7PG3 - chains B and E of the 8 polymer chains in the assembly; structure by electron microscopy, 7.30 A resolution (low resolution: residue-level contacts below are approximate; hydrogen-bond / salt-bridge calls are withheld).

[Chain B]
Name: Isoform Short of Insulin receptor
From: Homo sapiens
Notes: EC 2.7.10.1
UniProtKB: P06213 (INSR_HUMAN), isoform P06213-2; residues -26 to 1343 here correspond to UniProt positions 1-1370 (UniProt number = residue number + 27)
Chain sequence (1382 residues; each row starts with the number of its first residue; numbers below 1 keep their minus sign (Met-26 is residue -26)):
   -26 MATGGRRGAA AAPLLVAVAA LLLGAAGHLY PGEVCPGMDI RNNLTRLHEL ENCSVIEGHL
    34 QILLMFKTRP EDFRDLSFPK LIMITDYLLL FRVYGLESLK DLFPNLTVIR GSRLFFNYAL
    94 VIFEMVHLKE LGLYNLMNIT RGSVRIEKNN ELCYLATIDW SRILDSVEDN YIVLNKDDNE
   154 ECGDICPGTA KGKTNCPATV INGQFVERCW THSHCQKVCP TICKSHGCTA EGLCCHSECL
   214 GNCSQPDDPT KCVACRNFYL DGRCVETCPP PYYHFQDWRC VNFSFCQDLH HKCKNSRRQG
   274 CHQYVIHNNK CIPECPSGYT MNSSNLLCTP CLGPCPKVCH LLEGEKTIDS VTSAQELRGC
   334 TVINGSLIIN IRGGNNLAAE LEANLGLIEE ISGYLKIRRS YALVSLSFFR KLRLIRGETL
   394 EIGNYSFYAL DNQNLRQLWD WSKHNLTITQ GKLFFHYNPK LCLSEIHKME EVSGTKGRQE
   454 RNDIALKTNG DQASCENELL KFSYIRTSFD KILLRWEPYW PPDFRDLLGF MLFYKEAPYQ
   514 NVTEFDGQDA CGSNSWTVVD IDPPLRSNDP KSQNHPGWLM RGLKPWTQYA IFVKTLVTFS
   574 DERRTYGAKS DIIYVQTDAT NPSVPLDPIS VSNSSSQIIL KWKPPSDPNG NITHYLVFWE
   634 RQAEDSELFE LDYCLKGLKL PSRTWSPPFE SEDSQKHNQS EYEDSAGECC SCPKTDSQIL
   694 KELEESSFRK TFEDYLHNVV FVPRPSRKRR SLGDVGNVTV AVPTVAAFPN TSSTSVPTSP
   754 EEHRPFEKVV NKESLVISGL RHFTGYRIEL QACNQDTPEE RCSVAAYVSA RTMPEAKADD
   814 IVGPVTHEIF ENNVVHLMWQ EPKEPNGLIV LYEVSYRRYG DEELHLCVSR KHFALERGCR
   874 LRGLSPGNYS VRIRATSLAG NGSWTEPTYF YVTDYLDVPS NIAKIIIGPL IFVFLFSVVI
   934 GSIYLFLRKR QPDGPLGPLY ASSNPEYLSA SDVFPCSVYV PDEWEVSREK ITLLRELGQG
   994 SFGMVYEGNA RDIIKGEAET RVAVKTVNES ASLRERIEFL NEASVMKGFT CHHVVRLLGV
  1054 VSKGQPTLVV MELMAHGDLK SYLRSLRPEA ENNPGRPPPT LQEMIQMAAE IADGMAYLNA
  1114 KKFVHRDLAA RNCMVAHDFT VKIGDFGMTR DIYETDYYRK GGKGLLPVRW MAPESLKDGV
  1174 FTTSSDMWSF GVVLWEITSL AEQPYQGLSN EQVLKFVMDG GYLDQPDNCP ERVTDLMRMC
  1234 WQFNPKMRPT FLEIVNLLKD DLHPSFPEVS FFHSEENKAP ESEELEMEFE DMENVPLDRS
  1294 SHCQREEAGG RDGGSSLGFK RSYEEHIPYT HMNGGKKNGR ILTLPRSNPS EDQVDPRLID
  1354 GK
Not modelled in the structure: -26 to 0, 163-167, 173-176, 268-273, 540-545, 648-674, 719-755, 908-1355
Differences from the reference sequence: expression tag (1344-1355)
Cystine bridges: Cys8-Cys26, Cys126-Cys155, Cys159-Cys182, Cys169-Cys188, Cys192-Cys201, Cys196-Cys207, Cys208-Cys216, Cys212-Cys225, Cys228-Cys237, Cys241-Cys253, Cys259-Cys284, Cys266-Cys274, Cys288-Cys301, Cys304-Cys308, Cys312-Cys333, Cys435-Cys468, Cys647-Cys860, Cys682-Cys685, Cys786-Cys795
UniProt features mapped onto this chain:
  - region: Glu706 to Phe714 (Insulin-binding), Tyr972 (Important for interaction with IRS1, SHC1 and STAT5B)
  - site: Phe39 (Insulin-binding)
  - modified residue: Ser373 (Phosphoserine), Tyr374 (Phosphotyrosine), Ser380 (Phosphoserine), Tyr972 (Phosphotyrosine)
  - glycosylation (N-linked (GlcNAc...) asparagine): Asn16, Asn25, Asn78, Asn111, Asn215, Asn255, Asn295, Asn337, Asn397, Asn418, Asn514, Asn606, Asn624, Asn671

[Chain E]
Name: Insulin
From: Homo sapiens
UniProtKB: P01308 (INS_HUMAN); residues 1-21 here correspond to UniProt positions 90-110 (UniProt number = residue number + 89)
Chain sequence (21 residues; row label = number of the first residue in the row):
     1 GIVEQCCTSI CSLYQLENYC N
Cystine bridges: Cys6-Cys11

[Chain B / chain E interface]
Residue-residue contacts - 13 pairs, chain B then chain E:
  Arg14(B) - Gln5(E)
  Arg14(B) - Tyr19(E)
  Gln34(B) - Gly1(E)
  Gln34(B) - Glu4(E)
  Leu36(B) - Gly1(E)
  Leu36(B) - Ile2(E)
  Leu36(B) - Val3(E)
  Leu37(B) - Ile2(E)
  Phe64(B) - Ile2(E)
  Phe64(B) - Val3(E)
  Phe88(B) - Val3(E)
  Phe88(B) - Glu4(E)
  Glu329(B) - Ser9(E)
Also at the interface, not in a pair above, chain B (9 interface residues in all): Tyr60, Phe89
Also at the interface, not in a pair above, chain E (8 interface residues in all): Cys7

[Overview]
The interface between chain B and chain E involves 9 residues on one side and 8 on the other.
Here chain B is Isoform Short of Insulin receptor and chain E is Insulin, both from Homo sapiens. Entry 7PG3
(Low resolution Cryo-EM structure of the full-length insulin receptor bound to 3 insulin, conf 2) was
determined by electron microscopy, deposited together with 7PG0, 7PG2 and 7PG4.
